PDB entry 6WG0 | X-ray diffraction, 1.60 A resolution | chains L and P of the 3 polymer chains in the assembly

# Chain L
Name: Fab366 light chain
Organism: Homo sapiens
Sequence (213 residues; each row starts with the number of its first residue; note: 1 number in that range is skipped by the numbering (no residue carries it; nothing is unmodelled there)):
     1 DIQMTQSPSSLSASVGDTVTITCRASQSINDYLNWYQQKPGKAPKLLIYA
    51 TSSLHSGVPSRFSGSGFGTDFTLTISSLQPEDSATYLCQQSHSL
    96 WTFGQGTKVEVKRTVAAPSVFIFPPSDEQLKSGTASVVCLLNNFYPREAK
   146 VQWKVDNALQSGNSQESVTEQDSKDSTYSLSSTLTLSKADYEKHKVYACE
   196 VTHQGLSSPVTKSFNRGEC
Cystine bridges: Cys23-Cys88, Cys134-Cys194

# Chain P
Name: NPNA3 peptide
Sequence (11 residues; numbered 1 to 11; the number before each row is that of its first residue):
     1 NPNANPNANPN
Reported in the primary citation:
  - contacts within the chain: Asn3-Asn5 (hydrogen bond)

# Interface between chain L and chain P
Pairs across the interface (13; chain L residue first):
  Ser28(L) with Asn1(P), hydrogen bond
  Asn30(L) with Asn1(P), hydrogen bond (side chain-backbone)
  Tyr32(L) with Asn3(P), hydrogen bond
  Ser91(L) with Asn5(P), hydrogen bond (backbone-side chain)
  His92(L) with Asn1(P), hydrogen bond (side chain-backbone); Pro2(P), hydrogen bond (side chain-backbone); Asn3(P), hydrogen bond (side chain-backbone); Ala4(P), hydrogen bond (backbone-backbone); Asn5(P), hydrogen bond (backbone-backbone)
  Ser93(L) with Ala4(P); Asn5(P)
  Leu94(L) with Asn5(P), hydrogen bond (backbone-side chain)
  Trp96(L) with Asn5(P)
Interface residues without a listed pair, chain L (9 interface residues in all): Ile29
Interface residues without a listed pair, chain P (7 interface residues in all): Pro6, Asn7
From the paper, about this interface:
  - pairs named by the authors: Trp96(L)-Asn5(P)
  - epitope / paratope residues, chain L: Trp96(L)
  - epitope / paratope residues, chain P: Asn5(P)

# Summary
9 residues of chain L and 7 residues of chain P are in contact, with 10 hydrogen bonds. Polar pairs include
Ser28(L)-Asn1(P), Asn30(L)-Asn1(P) and Tyr32(L)-Asn3(P). The authors report a contact between Trp96(L) and
Asn5(P). From the paper: epitope/paratope residues Trp96(L) and Asn5(P); contacts within the chain involving
Asn3(P) and Asn5(P).
Here chain L is Fab366 light chain (Homo sapiens) and chain P is NPNA3 peptide. Entry 6WG0 (Crystal structure
of Fab366 in complex with NPNA3 peptide from circumsporozoite protein) was determined by X-ray diffraction
(same publication as 6W00, 6WFX, 6WFY, 6WG1 and 6WG2).
